PDB entry 5T5M | X-ray diffraction, 2.50 A resolution | chains B and G of the 6 polymer chains in the assembly

[Chain B]
Name: Tungsten formylmethanofuran dehydrogenase subunit fwdB
Source organism: Methanothermobacter wolfeii
Notes: EC 1.2.99.5
Sequence (432 residues; row label = number of the first residue in the row):
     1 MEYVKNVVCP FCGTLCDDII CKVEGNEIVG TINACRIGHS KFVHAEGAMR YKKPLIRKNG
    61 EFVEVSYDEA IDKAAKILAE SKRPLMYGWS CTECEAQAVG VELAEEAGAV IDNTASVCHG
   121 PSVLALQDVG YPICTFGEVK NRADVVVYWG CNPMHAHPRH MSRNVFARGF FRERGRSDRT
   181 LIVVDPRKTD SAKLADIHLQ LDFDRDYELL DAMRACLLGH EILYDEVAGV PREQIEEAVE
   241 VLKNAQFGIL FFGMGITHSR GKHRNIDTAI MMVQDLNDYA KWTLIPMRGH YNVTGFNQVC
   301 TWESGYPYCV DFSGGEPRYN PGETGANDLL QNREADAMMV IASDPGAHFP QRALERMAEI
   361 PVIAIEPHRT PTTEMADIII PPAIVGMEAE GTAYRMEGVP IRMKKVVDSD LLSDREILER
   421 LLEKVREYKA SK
Disordered / not traced: 430-432
Ion coordination: 4Fe-4S cluster Fe: Cys9, Cys12, Cys16, Cys35; K+: Ser40, Val43 (shared with 1 residue of chain D); tungsten ion: Cys118 (together with hydrosulfuric acid, molybdopterin guanosine dinucleotide); Mg2+ site 1: Glu138 (shared with 1 residue of chain A); Mg2+ site 2: Gly305 (shared with 2 residues of chain A)
Small-molecule neighbours:
  - hydrosulfuric acid (H2S): Thr114, Cys118, Gly289, His290, Val293
  - molybdopterin guanosine dinucleotide (MGD; 2-amino-5,6-dimercapto-7-methyl-3,7,8a,9-tetrahydro-8-oxa-1,3,9,10-tetraaza-anthracen-4-one guanosine dinucleotide), molecule 1: Phe11, Cys12, Ile37, Cys118, Trp149, Gly150, Cys151, Asn152, His155, Ala156, His157, Val184, Asp185, Pro186, Arg187, Thr189, Leu201, Phe203, Asp204, Asp206, Gly253, Met254, Gly255, Ser259, Gly289, His290
  - molybdopterin guanosine dinucleotide (MGD), molecule 2: Lys41, Cys91, Thr92, Thr114, Val117, Cys118, Met254, His258, His290, Tyr291, Ile341, Ala342, Ser343, Asp344, Pro345, His348, Ile365, Glu366, Pro367, His368, Thr370, Pro382, Ala383, Ile384, Val385, Asp414
  - 4Fe-4S cluster (SF4): Cys9, Phe11, Cys12, Thr14, Leu15, Cys16, Ile19, Ala34, Cys35, Gly38, Pro158, Arg159

[Chain G]
Name: Tungsten formylmethanofuran dehydrogenase subunit fwdG
Source organism: Methanothermobacter wolfeii
Sequence (82 residues; numbered 1 to 82; the number before each row is that of its first residue):
     1 MAIGLKAYPE LCHGCGNCVI ACPVNALRSP EVAGGKGPTD DVEIIMIVED GVVNIKNPDL
    61 CGKCGTCVES CPVDAIRLEE LE
Disordered / not traced: 1, 82
Ion coordination: 4Fe-4S cluster Fe site 1: Cys12, Cys15, Cys18, Cys71; 4Fe-4S cluster Fe site 2: Cys22, Cys61, Cys64, Cys67
Small-molecule neighbours:
  - 4Fe-4S cluster (SF4), molecule 1: Leu5, Cys22, Pro23, Val24, Ile45, Met46, Cys61, Gly62, Lys63, Cys64, Gly65, Thr66, Cys67, Leu78
  - 4Fe-4S cluster (SF4), molecule 2: Cys12, His13, Gly14, Cys15, Gly16, Asn17, Cys18, Val53, Cys71, Val73, Ala75, Ile76

[How chain B and chain G interact]
Residue-residue contacts (61; chain B residue first):
  Lys5(B) with Thr39(G), hydrogen bond (side chain-backbone); Asp41(G), salt bridge
  Asp18(B) with Lys36(G); Gly37(G), hydrogen bond (side chain-backbone)
  Ile20(B) with Pro38(G)
  Lys22(B) with Glu49(G), salt bridge; Asp50(G), salt bridge
  Gly30(B) with Asp50(G)
  Thr31(B) with Glu49(G); Asp50(G), hydrogen bond (backbone-backbone)
  Ile32(B) with Val48(G)
  Asn33(B) with Gly37(G); Pro38(G), hydrogen bond (side chain-backbone); Val48(G), hydrogen bond (backbone-backbone)
  Ala34(B) with Val48(G); Gly51(G)
  Cys35(B) with His13(G); Gly14(G); Gly51(G)
  Arg36(B) with Pro9(G), hydrogen bond (side chain-backbone); Glu10(G); Cys12(G), hydrogen bond (side chain-backbone); His13(G), hydrogen bond (backbone-backbone); Gly51(G), hydrogen bond (backbone-backbone); Val52(G)
  His39(B) with Asp50(G); Gly51(G)
  Lys140(B) with Gly34(G), hydrogen bond (side chain-backbone)
  Met154(B) with His13(G), hydrogen bond (backbone-side chain); Cys15(G), hydrophobic; Asn17(G); Pro72(G), hydrophobic
  His155(B) with His13(G)
  Pro158(B) with Cys15(G)
  Arg159(B) with Gly14(G); Cys15(G); Gly37(G)
  Ser162(B) with Cys15(G), hydrogen bond (side chain-backbone); Gly16(G); Asn17(G), hydrogen bond (backbone-side chain); Ile20(G); Gly35(G)
  Arg163(B) with Gly35(G)
  Phe166(B) with Asn17(G); Ile20(G); Ser70(G)
  Ala167(B) with Ile20(G); Ala33(G); Gly34(G); Gly35(G)
  Arg168(B) with Ile20(G), hydrogen bond (side chain-backbone); Ala21(G), hydrogen bond (side chain-backbone); Ala26(G); Ala33(G), hydrogen bond (backbone-backbone); Gly34(G)
  Asp190(B) with Pro72(G); Val73(G)
  Lys193(B) with Pro72(G)
  Leu194(B) with Asn17(G); Ser70(G); Pro72(G), hydrophobic
Interface residues without a listed pair, chain B (27 interface residues in all): Asn6, Met161
Interface residues without a listed pair, chain G (32 interface residues in all): Cys22, Pro23, Val32, Ile47, Cys71

[In short]
The interface between chain B and chain G involves 27 residues on one side and 32 on the other, with 16
hydrogen bonds and 3 salt bridges. Among the polar pairs are Lys5(B)-Asp41(G), Lys22(B)-Glu49(G) and
Lys22(B)-Asp50(G).
Chain B is Tungsten formylmethanofuran dehydrogenase subunit fwdB and chain G is Tungsten formylmethanofuran
dehydrogenase subunit fwdG, both from Methanothermobacter wolfeii; the structure, Tungsten-containing
formylmethanofuran dehydrogenase from methanothermobacter wolfeii, trigonal form at 2.5 A, was determined by
X-ray diffraction (same publication as 5T5I and 5T61).
